PDB entry 9DUK | electron microscopy, 2.56 A resolution | chains E and A of the 21 polymer chains in the assembly

== Chain E ==
Name: 30S ribosomal protein S5
Organism: Escherichia coli
Reference sequence: P0A7W1 (RS5_ECOLI); residue numbers follow UniProt; this construct covers 1-167
Chain sequence (167 residues; numbered 1 to 167; the number before each row is that of its first residue):
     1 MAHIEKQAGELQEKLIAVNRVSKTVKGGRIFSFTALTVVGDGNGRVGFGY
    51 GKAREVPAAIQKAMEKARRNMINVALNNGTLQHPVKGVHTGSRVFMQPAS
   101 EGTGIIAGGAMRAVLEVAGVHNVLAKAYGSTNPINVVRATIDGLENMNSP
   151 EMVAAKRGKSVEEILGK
Not modelled in the structure: 1-9, 166-167
Curated features (UniProtKB/Swiss-Prot):
  - modified residue: Ala2 (N-acetylalanine)
  - natural variant: Arg20 (R20L: In strain: SPCR9), Val21 (V21E: In strain: SPCR7), Ser22 (S22P: In strain: SPCR13 and SPCR15), Gly104 (G104R: In strain: N-660), Arg112 (R112G: In strain: NEA-314; R112L: In strain: N-421 and D-1023; R112S: In strain: NEA-319), Glu151 (E151S: In strain: B), Glu162 to Lys167 (sequence variant, change not given here; In strain: 0-1)
  - mutagenesis: Arg20 to Arg29 (No effect on mRNA unwinding ability of the ribosome)

== Chain A ==
Molecule: 16S rRNA
Organism: Escherichia coli
Sequence (1533 nucleotides; each row starts with the number of its first residue):
     2 AAUUGAAGAGUUUGAUCAUGGCUCAGAUUGAACGCUGGCGGCAGGCCUAA
    52 CACAUGCAAGUCGAACGGUAACAGGAAGAAGCUUGCUUCUUUGCUGACGA
   102 GUGGCGGACGGGUGAGUAAUGUCUGGGAAACUGCCUGAUGGAGGGGGAUA
   152 ACUACUGGAAACGGUAGCUAAUACCGCAUAACGUCGCAAGACCAAAGAGG
   202 GGGACCUUCGGGCCUCUUGCCAUCGGAUGUGCCCAGAUGGGAUUAGCUAG
   252 UAGGUGGGGUAACGGCUCACCUAGGCGACGAUCCCUAGCUGGUCUGAGAG
   302 GAUGACCAGCCACACUGGAACUGAGACACGGUCCAGACUCCUACGGGAGG
   352 CAGCAGUGGGGAAUAUUGCACAAUGGGCGCAAGCCUGAUGCAGCCAUGCC
   402 GCGUGUAUGAAGAAGGCCUUCGGGUUGUAAAGUACUUUCAGCGGGGAGGA
   452 AGGGAGUAAAGUUAAUACCUUUGCUCAUUGACGUUACCCGCAGAAGAAGC
   502 ACCGGCUAACUCCGUGCCAGCAGCCXCGGUAAUACGGAGGGUGCAAGCGU
   552 UAAUCGGAAUUACUGGGCGUAAAGCGCACGCAGGCGGUUUGUUAAGUCAG
   602 AUGUGAAAUCCCCGGGCUCAACCUGGGAACUGCAUCUGAUACUGGCAAGC
   652 UUGAGUCUCGUAGAGGGGGGUAGAAUUCCAGGUGUAGCGGUGAAAUGCGU
   702 AGAGAUCUGGAGGAAUACCGGUGGCGAAGGCGGCCCCCUGGACGAAGACU
   752 GACGCUCAGGUGCGAAAGCGUGGGGAGCAAACAGGAUUAGAUACCCUGGU
   802 AGUCCACGCCGUAAACGAUGUCGACUUGGAGGUUGUGCCCUUGAGGCGUG
   852 GCUUCCGGAGCUAACGCGUUAAGUCGACCGCCUGGGGAGUACGGCCGCAA
   902 GGUUAAAACUCAAAUGAAUUGACGGGGGCCCGCACAAGCGGUGGAGCAUG
   952 UGGUUUAAUUCGAUGXAACGCGAAGAACCUUACCUGGUCUUGACAUCCAC
  1002 GGAAGUUUUCAGAGAUGAGAAUGUGCCUUCGGGAACCGUGAGACAGGUGC
  1052 UGCAUGGCUGUCGUCAGCUCGUGUUGUGAAAUGUUGGGUUAAGUCCCGCA
  1102 ACGAGCGCAACCCUUAUCCUUUGUUGCCAGCGGUCCGGCCGGGAACUCAA
  1152 AGGAGACUGCCAGUGAUAAACUGGAGGAAGGUGGGGAUGACGUCAAGUCA
  1202 UCAUGGCCCUUACGACCAGGGCUACACACGUGCUACAAUGGCGCAUACAA
  1252 AGAGAAGCGACCUCGCGAGAGCAAGCGGACCUCAUAAAGUGCGUCGUAGU
  1302 CCGGAUUGGAGUCUGCAACUCGACUCCAUGAAGUCGGAAUCGCUAGUAAU
  1352 CGUGGAUCAGAAUGCCACGGUGAAUACGUUCCCGGGCCUUGUACACACCG
  1402 CCCGUXACACCAUGGGAGUGGGUUGCAAAAGAAGUAGGUAGCUUAACCUU
  1452 CGGGAGGGCGCUUACCACUUUGUGAUUCAUGACUGGGGUGAAGUCGUAAC
  1502 AAGGUAACCGUAGGGGAACCUGCGGUUGGAUCA
Not modelled in the structure: 205-213, 841-845, 1207
Modified positions: PSU (pseudouridine-5'-monophosphate) at position 516, G7M (N7-methyl-guanosine-5'-monophosphate) at position 527, 5MC (5-methylcytidine-5'-monophosphate) at position 967, 4OC (4n,o2'-methylcytidine-5'-monophosphate) at position 1402, 5MC (5-methylcytidine-5'-monophosphate) at position 1407, UR3 (3-methyluridine-5'-monophoshate) at position 1498, MA6 (6N-dimethyladenosine-5'-monophoshate) at position 1518, MA6 (6N-dimethyladenosine-5'-monophoshate) at position 1519

== Interface between chain E and chain A ==
Contacting residue pairs - 69 pairs, chain E then chain A:
  Asn19(E) with U17(A), hydrogen bond to the phosphate
  Val21(E) with A16(A), sugar contact; U17(A), sugar contact; A1080(A), phosphate contact
  Ser22(E) with G15(A), hydrogen bond to the base; A16(A), hydrogen bond to the sugar; A1080(A), sugar contact; A1081(A), phosphate contact
  Lys23(E) with G15(A), base contact; U921(A), hydrogen bond to the sugar; A1081(A), hydrogen bond to the phosphate; A1082(A), salt bridge to the phosphate
  Thr24(E) with G15(A), sugar contact; U921(A), hydrogen bond to the sugar; G922(A), sugar contact; A1396(A), base contact; A1398(A), base contact
  Val25(E) with G922(A), hydrogen bond to the sugar; U1070(A), phosphate contact; A1398(A), hydrogen bond to the base
  Lys26(E) with G922(A), phosphate contact; A923(A), phosphate contact; G1193(A), base contact; A1398(A), hydrogen bond to the base
  Gly27(E) with U1194(A), sugar contact
  Arg29(E) with G15(A), hydrogen bond to the sugar; A1396(A), phosphate contact; C1397(A), salt bridge to the phosphate
  Ile30(E) with U1070(A), phosphate contact
  Tyr50(E) with G1079(A), hydrogen bond to the phosphate; A1080(A), hydrogen bond to the phosphate
  Lys52(E) with A1080(A), salt bridge to the phosphate; A1081(A), salt bridge to the phosphate
  Lys62(E) with G1072(A), salt bridge to the phosphate; U1073(A), salt bridge to the phosphate
  Arg69(E) with G1074(A), salt bridge to the phosphate
  His89(E) with U1078(A), sugar contact
  Thr90(E) with C18(A), sugar contact; A864(A), phosphate contact; U1078(A), sugar contact
  Phe95(E) with A7(A), base contact
  Ala99(E) with G6(A), base contact
  Ser100(E) with G6(A), hydrogen bond to the base
  Thr103(E) with G6(A), hydrogen bond to the base
  Ile106(E) with A8(A), phosphate contact
  Ala107(E) with A8(A), hydrogen bond to the sugar
  Gly108(E) with A8(A), sugar contact; G9(A), phosphate contact
  Arg112(E) with A8(A), base contact
  Leu124(E) with G6(A), base contact; A7(A), phosphate contact
  Ala125(E) with A7(A), hydrogen bond to the sugar; A8(A), sugar contact
  Lys126(E) with G9(A), salt bridge to the phosphate; G558(A), phosphate contact; A559(A), salt bridge to the phosphate
  Ala127(E) with G9(A), hydrogen bond to the phosphate
  Tyr128(E) with A7(A), base contact; A560(A), stacking on the base
  Ser130(E) with A19(A), hydrogen bond to the phosphate; U20(A), phosphate contact
  Thr131(E) with A10(A), hydrogen bond to the phosphate
  Asn132(E) with C18(A), phosphate contact; A19(A), phosphate contact
  Ile134(E) with U1078(A), sugar contact
  Asn135(E) with C18(A), hydrogen bond to the phosphate; A19(A), hydrogen bond to the phosphate; U1078(A), hydrogen bond to the base
  Arg138(E) with U1078(A), phosphate contact
Also at the interface, not in a pair above, chain E (44 interface residues in all): Arg20, Gly28, Thr34, Arg54, Gln61, Glu65, Gly91, Ser92, Gln97
Also at the interface, not in a pair above, chain A (35 interface residues in all): A298, C1063, C1071

== In short ==
44 residues of chain E face 35 of chain A across their interface, with 22 hydrogen bonds, 9 salt bridges and 1
aromatic stacking contact. Polar pairs include Ser22(E)-G15(A), Val25(E)-A1398(A) and Lys26(E)-A1398(A). From
UniProt: 10 mutagenesis sites on chain E.
Here chain E is 30S ribosomal protein S5 and chain A is 16S rRNA, both from Escherichia coli. Entry 9DUK
(Structure of mutant 30S subunit with extended helix 26, version 3) was determined by electron microscopy,
deposited together with 9DUL.
